PDB entry 9GOG | X-ray diffraction, 1.24 A resolution | chain AAA

# Chain AAA
Name: Lysozyme C
Organism: Gallus gallus
Notes: EC 3.2.1.17
Reference sequence: P00698 (LYSC_CHICK); residues 1-129 here correspond to UniProt positions 19-147 (UniProt number = residue number + 18)
Sequence (129 residues; each row starts with the number of its first residue):
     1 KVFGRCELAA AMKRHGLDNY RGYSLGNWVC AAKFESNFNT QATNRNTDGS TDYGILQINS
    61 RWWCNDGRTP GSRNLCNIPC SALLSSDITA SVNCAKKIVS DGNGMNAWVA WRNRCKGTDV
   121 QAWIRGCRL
Cystine bridges: Cys6-Cys127, Cys30-Cys115, Cys64-Cys80, Cys76-Cys94
Bound ions: Na+: Ser60, Cys64, Ser72, Arg73
Small-molecule neighbours:
  - A1IOM (dioxidovanadium(V) complex with furan-2-carboxylic acid (3-ethoxy-2-hydroxybenzylidene)hydrazide), molecule 1: Arg5, Lys33, Ala122, Trp123
  - A1IOM, molecule 2: Lys33, Phe34, Asn37, Trp123
  - bis(oxidanyl)vanadium (VVB): Gly4, Arg5, Cys6, Glu7
Swiss-Prot annotation at these positions:
  - active site: Glu35, Asp52
  - binding site (substrate): Asp101

# Summary
Bound to chain AAA: bis(oxidanyl)vanadium and compound A1IOM. The Na+ site is built by Ser60, Cys64, Ser72 and
Arg73. UniProt lists active-site residues Glu35 and Asp52 and substrate-binding residue Asp101.
Chain AAA is Lysozyme C (Gallus gallus); the structure, X-ray structure of lysozyme obtained upon reaction
with the dioxidovanadium(V) complex with furan-2-carboxylic acid (3-ethoxy-2-hydroxybenzylidene)hydrazide, was
determined by X-ray diffraction (same publication as 9GOK).
